9CQ4 - chains B and G of the 12 polymer chains in the assembly; structure by electron microscopy, 3.27 A resolution.

== Chain B ==
Protein: G115 TCR gamma chain
Source organism: Homo sapiens
Sequence (295 residues; row label = number of the first residue in the row; numbering starts at 0):
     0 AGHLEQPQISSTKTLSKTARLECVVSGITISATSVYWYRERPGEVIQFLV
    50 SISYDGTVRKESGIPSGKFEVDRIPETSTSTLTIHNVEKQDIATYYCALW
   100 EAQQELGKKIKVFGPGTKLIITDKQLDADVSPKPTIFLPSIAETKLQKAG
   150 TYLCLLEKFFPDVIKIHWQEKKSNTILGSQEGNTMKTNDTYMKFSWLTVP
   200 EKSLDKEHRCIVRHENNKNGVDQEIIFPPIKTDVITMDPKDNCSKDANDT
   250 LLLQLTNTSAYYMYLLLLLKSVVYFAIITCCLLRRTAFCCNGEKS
Unresolved in the structure: 0-246, 286-294
What the authors report for this chain:
  - post-translational modification sites: C279

== Chain G ==
Protein: T-cell surface glycoprotein CD3 gamma chain
Source organism: Homo sapiens
Reference sequence: P09693 (CD3G_HUMAN); residues 1-182 here = UniProt positions 1-182
Sequence (185 residues; row label = number of the first residue in the row):
     1 MEQGKGLAVLILAIILLQGTLAQSIKGNHLVKVYDYQEDGSVLLTCDAEA
    51 KNITWFKDGKMIGFLTEDKKKWNLGSNAKDPRGMYQCKGSQNKSKPLQVY
   101 YRMCQNCIELNAATISGFLFAEIVSIFVLAVGVYFIAGQDGVRQSRASDK
   151 QTLLPNDQLYQPLKDREDDQYSHLQGNQLRRNGSG
Unresolved in the structure: 1-22, 139-185
Cystine bridges: C46-C87, C104-C107
Covalent attachments: N-acetylglucosamine (NAG) linked to N52
Sequence notes: expression tag (183-185)
Swiss-Prot annotation at these positions:
  - motif: L153, L154 (Di-leucine motif)
  - modified residue (Phosphoserine): S145, S148
  - glycosylation (N-linked (GlcNAc...) asparagine): N52, N92
What the authors report for this chain:
  - post-translational modification sites: N52

== How chain B and chain G interact ==
Residue-residue contacts (18; chain B residue first):
  Q253(B) - C104(G)  hydrogen bond (side chain-backbone)
  Q253(B) - Q105(G)  hydrogen bond (side chain-backbone)
  L254(B) - C107(G)
  L254(B) - E109(G)
  T257(B) - C107(G)
  T257(B) - I108(G)
  S258(B) - I108(G)
  L265(B) - F118(G)  hydrophobic
  L265(B) - E122(G)
  L266(B) - S125(G)
  K269(B) - E122(G)  salt bridge
  K269(B) - S125(G)
  K269(B) - L129(G)
  Y273(B) - L129(G)  hydrophobic
  Y273(B) - G132(G)
  Y273(B) - V133(G)  hydrophobic
  C280(B) - I136(G)  hydrophobic
  R284(B) - G138(G)
Also at the interface, not in a pair above, chain B (13 interface residues in all): Y261, M262, I277
Also at the interface, not in a pair above, chain G (16 interface residues in all): N106, A121, I126
From the paper, about this interface:
  - residue pairs: K269(B)-E122(G) (salt bridge)

== In short ==
13 residues of chain B face 16 of chain G across their interface; the contacts include 2 hydrogen bonds and 1
salt bridge. Polar pairs include K269(B)-E122(G), Q253(B)-C104(G) and Q253(B)-Q105(G). The authors report a
salt bridge between K269(B) and E122(G). Covalently linked N-acetylglucosamine: at N52(G). From the paper:
modification sites C279(B) and N52(G).
Here chain B is G115 TCR gamma chain and chain G is T-cell surface glycoprotein CD3 gamma chain, both from
Homo sapiens. Entry 9CQ4 (G115 gamma delta TCR/CD3 complex bound by OKT3 Fab) was determined by electron
microscopy together with 9CQ7, 9CQ8 and 9CQL from the same study.
